8WK4 - chains A and B of the 45 polymer chains in the assembly; structure by electron microscopy, 3.70 A resolution.

# Chain A (and B)
Protein: Flagellar M-ring protein
Organism: Salmonella enterica subsp. enterica serovar Typhimurium str. LT2
Notes: chain B of this document is another copy of the same molecule, construct and numbering; everything in this record applies to it too
UniProtKB: P15928 (FLIF_SALTY); residue numbers follow UniProt; this construct covers 1-560
Amino-acid sequence (560 residues; row label = number of the first residue in the row):
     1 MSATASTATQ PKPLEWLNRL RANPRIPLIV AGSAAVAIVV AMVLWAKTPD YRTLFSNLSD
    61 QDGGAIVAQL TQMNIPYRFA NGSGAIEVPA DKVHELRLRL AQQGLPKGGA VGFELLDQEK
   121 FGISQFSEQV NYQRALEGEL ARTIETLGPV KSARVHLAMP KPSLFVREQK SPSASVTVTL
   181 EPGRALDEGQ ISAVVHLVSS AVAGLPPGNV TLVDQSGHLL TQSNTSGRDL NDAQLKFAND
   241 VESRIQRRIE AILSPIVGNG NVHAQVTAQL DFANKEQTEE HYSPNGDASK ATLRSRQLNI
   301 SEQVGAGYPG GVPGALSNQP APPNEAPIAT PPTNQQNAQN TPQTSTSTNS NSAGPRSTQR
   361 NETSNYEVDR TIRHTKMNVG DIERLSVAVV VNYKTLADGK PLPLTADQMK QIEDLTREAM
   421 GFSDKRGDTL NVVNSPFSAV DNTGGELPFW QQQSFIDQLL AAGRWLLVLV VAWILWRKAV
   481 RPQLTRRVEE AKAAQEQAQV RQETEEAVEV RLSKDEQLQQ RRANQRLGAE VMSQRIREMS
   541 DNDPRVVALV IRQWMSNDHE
Not modelled in the structure: 1-228, 306-352, 440-560

# How chain A and chain B interact
Contacting residue pairs (102):
  N231(A) with F237(B); V379(B)
  Q234(A) with N378(B), hydrogen bond
  L235(A) with F237(B), hydrophobic; V241(B), hydrophobic; R244(B)
  E242(A) with R248(B), salt bridge
  H263(A) with P255(B)
  Q265(A) with A251(B); I252(B)
  V266(A) with R248(B), hydrogen bond (backbone-side chain)
  T267(A) with R248(B), hydrogen bond; E418(B); A419(B); G421(B)
  Q269(A) with R426(B)
  F272(A) with N378(B)
  A273(A) with K376(B); M377(B), hydrophobic
  N274(A) with H374(B); T375(B); K376(B), hydrogen bond (backbone-backbone)
  K275(A) with R373(B); H374(B); T375(B)
  E276(A) with I372(B); R373(B); H374(B), hydrogen bond (backbone-backbone)
  Q277(A) with T371(B); I372(B); R373(B)
  T278(A) with R370(B); T371(B); I372(B), hydrogen bond (backbone-backbone)
  E279(A) with R370(B); T371(B)
  E280(A) with D369(B); R370(B), hydrogen bond (backbone-backbone)
  Y282(A) with T292(B); E367(B), hydrogen bond; V368(B); D369(B), hydrogen bond (backbone-side chain)
  S283(A) with T292(B), hydrogen bond (backbone-side chain)
  P284(A) with S289(B); K290(B); T292(B)
  N285(A) with A291(B); T292(B); L293(B), hydrogen bond (side chain-backbone)
  G286(A) with A288(B); A291(B)
  A353(A) with V304(B), hydrophobic
  G354(A) with V304(B); G305(B)
  P355(A) with V304(B)
  R356(A) with Q303(B); V304(B), hydrogen bond (backbone-backbone)
  S357(A) with E302(B)
  T358(A) with S301(B); E302(B), hydrogen bond (backbone-backbone)
  Q359(A) with I300(B)
  R360(A) with L298(B); N299(B); I300(B), hydrogen bond (backbone-backbone)
  N361(A) with L298(B); N299(B)
  E362(A) with R296(B); Q297(B); L298(B), hydrogen bond (backbone-backbone)
  T363(A) with R296(B); Q297(B), hydrogen bond
  S364(A) with S295(B); R296(B), hydrogen bond (backbone-backbone)
  N365(A) with R294(B)
  Y366(A) with L293(B); R294(B), hydrogen bond (backbone-backbone)
  E367(A) with R294(B)
  V368(A) with T292(B); L293(B); R294(B)
  M377(A) with R373(B)
  R384(A) with G421(B), hydrogen bond (side chain-backbone); S423(B); R426(B)
  S386(A) with E418(B), hydrogen bond (side chain-backbone); G421(B)
  V387(A) with E418(B)
  A388(A) with I252(B), hydrophobic; E418(B)
  V390(A) with P255(B), hydrophobic; I256(B), hydrophobic
  T429(A) with E418(B), hydrogen bond
  N431(A) with D414(B); E418(B)
  V433(A) with L415(B), hydrophobic
  S435(A) with I256(B); Q411(B), hydrogen bond
  F437(A) with P255(B)
  S438(A) with P255(B), hydrogen bond (backbone-backbone); I256(B), hydrogen bond (side chain-backbone); V257(B); G258(B)
Interface residues without a listed pair, chain A (56 interface residues in all): D232, H281, L430, N434, P436
Interface residues without a listed pair, chain B (52 interface residues in all): D240, G380, F422

# Summary
56 residues of chain A face 52 of chain B across their interface, with 24 hydrogen bonds and 1 salt bridge.
Polar contacts include E242(A)-R248(B), Q234(A)-N378(B) and V266(A)-R248(B).
Chain A and chain B are both Flagellar M-ring protein (Salmonella enterica subsp. enterica serovar Typhimurium
str. LT2); the structure, Cryo-EM structure of the MS ring with FlgB and FliE within the flagellar motor-hook
complex in ..., was determined by electron microscopy together with 8WHT, 8WIW, 8WK3, 8WKI, 8WKK, 8WKQ and 11
further entries from the same study.
